8TSI - chains K and D of the 12 polymer chains in the assembly; structure by electron microscopy, 4.40 A resolution (low resolution: residue-level contacts below are approximate; hydrogen-bond / salt-bridge calls are withheld).

[Chain K]
Name: Capsular biosynthesis protein
From: Caldimonas thermodepolymerans
UniProt: A0A2S5T4A0 (A0A2S5T4A0_9BURK); residues 3-371 here correspond to UniProt positions 2-370 (UniProt number = residue number - 1)
Amino-acid sequence (390 residues; numbered -2 to 387; the number before each row is that of its first residue; numbers below 1 keep their minus sign (Met-2 is residue -2)):
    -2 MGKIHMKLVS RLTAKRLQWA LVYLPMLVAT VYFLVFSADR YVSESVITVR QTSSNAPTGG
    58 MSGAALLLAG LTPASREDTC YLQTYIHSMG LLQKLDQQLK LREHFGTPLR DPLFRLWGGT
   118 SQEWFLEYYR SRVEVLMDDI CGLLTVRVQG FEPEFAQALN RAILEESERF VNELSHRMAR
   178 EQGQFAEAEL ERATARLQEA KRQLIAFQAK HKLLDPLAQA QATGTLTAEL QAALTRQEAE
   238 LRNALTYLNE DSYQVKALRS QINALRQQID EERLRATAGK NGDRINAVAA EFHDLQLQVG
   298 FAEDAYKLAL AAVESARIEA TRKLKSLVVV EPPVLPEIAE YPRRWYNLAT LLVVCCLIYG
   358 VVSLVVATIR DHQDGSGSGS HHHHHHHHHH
Disordered / not traced: -2 to 10, 50-70, 176-319, 372-387
Differences from the reference sequence: initiating methionine (-2); expression tag (-1 to 2, 372-387); conflict Cys77 (Leu76 in A0A2S5T4A0), Cys138 (Ser137 in A0A2S5T4A0)

[Chain D]
Name: Transport permease protein
From: Caldimonas thermodepolymerans
UniProt: A0A2S5T447 (A0A2S5T447_9BURK); residues 4-271 here correspond to UniProt positions 2-269 (UniProt number = residue number - 2)
Amino-acid sequence (274 residues; numbered -2 to 271; the number before each row is that of its first residue; numbers below 1 keep their minus sign (Met-2 is residue -2)):
    -2 MGKIHLAVSE RSPRVKRSPW QIQQAVLFAL FLRELKTRLG GRWLGVFWVL LEPVAHIAVM
    58 TTLFSLAHRA AMPSIEYPVF LITGLIPFFM FRGLVTRLME AIDSNRGLFA YRQVKPIDTV
   118 IARAMLEISL QSIVYLIALG TLGWLGFHFL PVRALELAGV SAVLIMLGAS LGLFFAVVTN
   178 EIPQARAIVR ISLLPLYFVS GVIFPVHTIP PQYLPLLQLN PVLHLIELSR ASFFPQYRVL
   238 QGINLAYPAG FALLSLFLAL MLYRLRRHQL ASVV
Disordered / not traced: -2 to 12, 270-271
Differences from the reference sequence: initiating methionine (-2); expression tag (-1 to 3)
What the authors report for this chain:
  - mutagenesis - R89K: decreased stability

[Interface between chain K and chain D]
Residue-residue contacts - 25 pairs, chain K then chain D:
  Leu133(K) with Gln238(D)
  Val351(K) with Leu250(D)
  Leu354(K) with Leu250(D)
  Ile355(K) with Leu250(D)
  Val358(K) with Phe254(D); Leu257(D)
  Leu361(K) with Leu257(D); Met258(D); Arg261(D)
  Val362(K) with Leu257(D)
  Ala364(K) with Arg261(D)
  Thr365(K) with Ile114(D)
  Ile366(K) with Pro16(D); Gln20(D)
  Asp368(K) with Lys112(D); Arg264(D)
  His369(K) with Ile19(D); Gln20(D); Gln110(D); Lys112(D); Asp115(D)
  Gln370(K) with Pro16(D); Ile19(D)
  Asp371(K) with Arg109(D); Gln110(D)
Other interface residues (no listed pair), chain K (15 interface residues in all): Gly357
Other interface residues (no listed pair), chain D (19 interface residues in all): Trp17, Leu251, Leu253, Tyr260

[Summary]
Chain K and chain D form an interface of 15 and 19 residues respectively. The paper reports that R89K of chain
D reduces stability.
Chain K is Capsular biosynthesis protein and chain D is Transport permease protein, both from Caldimonas
thermodepolymerans; the structure, S. thermodepolymerans KpsMT-KpsE in complex with ADP:AlF4-, was determined
by electron microscopy together with 8TSH, 8TSL, 8TSW, 8TT3 and 8TUN from the same study.
